7VYX - chains A and G of the 4 polymer chains in the assembly; structure by X-ray diffraction, 3.20 A resolution.

[Chain A]
Protein: Selenomethionine (SeMet)-labeled Cas12c1 D969A mutant
Organism: Parasutterella muris
Notes: engineered mutation(s): D969A
Amino-acid sequence (1310 residues; row label = number of the first residue in the row):
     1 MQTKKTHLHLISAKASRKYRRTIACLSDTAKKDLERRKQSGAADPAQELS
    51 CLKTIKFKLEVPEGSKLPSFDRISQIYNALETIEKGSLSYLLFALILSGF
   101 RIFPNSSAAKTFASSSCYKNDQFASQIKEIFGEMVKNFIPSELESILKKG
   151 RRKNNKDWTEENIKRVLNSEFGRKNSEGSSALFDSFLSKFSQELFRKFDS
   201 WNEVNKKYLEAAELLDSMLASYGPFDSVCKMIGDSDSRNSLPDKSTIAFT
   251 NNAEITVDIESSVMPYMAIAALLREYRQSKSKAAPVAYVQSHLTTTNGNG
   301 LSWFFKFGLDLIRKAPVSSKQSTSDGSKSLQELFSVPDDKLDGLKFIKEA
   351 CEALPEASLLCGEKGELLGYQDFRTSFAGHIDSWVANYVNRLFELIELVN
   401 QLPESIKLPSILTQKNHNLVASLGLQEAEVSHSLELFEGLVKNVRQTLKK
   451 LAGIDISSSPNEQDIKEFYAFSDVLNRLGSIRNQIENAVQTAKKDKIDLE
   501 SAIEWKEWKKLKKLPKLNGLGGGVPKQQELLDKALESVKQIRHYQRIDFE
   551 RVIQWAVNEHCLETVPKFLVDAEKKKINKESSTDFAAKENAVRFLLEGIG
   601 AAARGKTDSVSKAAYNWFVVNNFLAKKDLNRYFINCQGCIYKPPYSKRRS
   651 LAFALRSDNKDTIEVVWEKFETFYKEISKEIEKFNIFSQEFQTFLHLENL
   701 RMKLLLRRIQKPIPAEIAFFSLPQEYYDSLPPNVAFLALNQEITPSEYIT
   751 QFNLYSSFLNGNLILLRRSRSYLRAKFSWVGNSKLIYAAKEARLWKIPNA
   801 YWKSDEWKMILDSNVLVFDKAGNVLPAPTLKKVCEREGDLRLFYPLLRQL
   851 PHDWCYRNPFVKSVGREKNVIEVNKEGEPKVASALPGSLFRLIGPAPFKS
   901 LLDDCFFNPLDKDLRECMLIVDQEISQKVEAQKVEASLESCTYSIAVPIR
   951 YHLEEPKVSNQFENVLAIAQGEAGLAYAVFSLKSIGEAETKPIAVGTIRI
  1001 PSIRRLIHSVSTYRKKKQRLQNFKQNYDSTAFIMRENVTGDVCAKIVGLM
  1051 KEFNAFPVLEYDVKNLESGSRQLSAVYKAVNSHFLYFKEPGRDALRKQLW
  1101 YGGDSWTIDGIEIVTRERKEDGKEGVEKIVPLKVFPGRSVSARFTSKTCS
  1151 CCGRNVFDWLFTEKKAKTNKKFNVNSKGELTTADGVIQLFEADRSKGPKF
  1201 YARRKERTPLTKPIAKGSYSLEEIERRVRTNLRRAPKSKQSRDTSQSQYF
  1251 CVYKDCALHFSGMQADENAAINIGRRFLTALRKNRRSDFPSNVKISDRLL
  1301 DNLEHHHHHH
Not modelled in the structure: 1-6, 320-325, 402-430, 490-508, 738-739, 1064-1069, 1167-1171, 1285-1310
Modified positions: Mse1, Mse134, Mse218, Mse231, Mse264, Mse267, Mse702, Mse809, Mse918, Mse1034, Mse1050, Mse1263 (selenomethionine)
Ion coordination: Zn2+ near Cys1251 (its only coordinating residue here)
From the paper describing this entry:
  - binding site for sgRNA: Ser12, Lys14, Arg20, Lys53, Thr54, Lys56, Lys58, Lys516, Asn630, Arg631, Asn635, Arg774, Arg793, Lys796, Tyr801, Phe898, Arg1005, Arg1019, Lys1024, Asn1037, Gln1098, Arg1204, Ser1238 to Arg1242
  - binding site for Non-target DNA strand (chain G): Asn105, Lys149, Arg152, Lys153, Asn299, Arg374
  - binding site for Target DNA strand: Leu52, Thr54, Arg152, Lys153, Lys156, Asn297, Asn299, Lys875, Arg915
  - contacts within the chain: Arg151-Glu170 (hydrogen bond)
  - specificity-determining residues: Arg152, Asn299, Arg374
  - mutagenesis - K149A, R152A, N299A, R374A, S376G/F377G/A378G, H380G/I381G/D382G, E1060A, R1233A, D1266A: abolished catalytic activity
  - mutagenesis - K53A, K156A, N297G, K875A, R915A: decreased catalytic activity
  - catalytic residues: Glu1060, Arg1233, Asp1266

[Chain G]
Molecule: Non-target DNA strand
Sequence (23 nucleotides; numbered 1 to 23; the number before each row is that of its first residue):
     1 GTCTAGTGCAACAAAAAAAAAAA
Not modelled in the structure: 12-23

[Chain A / chain G interface]
Residue-residue contacts - 26 pairs, chain A then chain G:
  Gln47(A) - DA10(G)  phosphate contact
  Gln47(A) - DA11(G)  hydrogen bond to the phosphate
  Pro104(A) - DT7(G)  phosphate contact
  Asn105(A) - DT7(G)  phosphate contact
  Asn105(A) - DG8(G)  hydrogen bond to the phosphate
  Ser106(A) - DT7(G)  hydrogen bond to the phosphate
  Ser107(A) - DT7(G)  phosphate contact
  Gly150(A) - DG8(G)  sugar contact
  Arg151(A) - DC9(G)  phosphate contact
  Arg152(A) - DG6(G)  base contact
  Arg152(A) - DT7(G)  hydrogen bond to the base
  Arg152(A) - DG8(G)  hydrogen bond to the sugar
  Arg152(A) - DC9(G)  hydrogen bond to the phosphate
  Lys153(A) - DC9(G)  phosphate contact
  Asn155(A) - DC9(G)  hydrogen bond to the phosphate
  Lys244(A) - DG6(G)  sugar contact
  Asn297(A) - DG8(G)  base contact
  Asn299(A) - DT7(G)  base contact
  Asn299(A) - DG8(G)  hydrogen bond to the base
  Ser302(A) - DT7(G)  base contact
  Trp303(A) - DG6(G)  hydrogen bond to the phosphate
  Lys306(A) - DA5(G)  salt bridge to the phosphate
  Phe307(A) - DA5(G)  phosphate contact
  Phe307(A) - DG6(G)  phosphate contact
  Arg374(A) - DT7(G)  hydrogen bond to the base
  Lys880(A) - DC3(G)  salt bridge to the phosphate
Other interface residues (no listed pair), chain A (22 interface residues in all): Lys149, Thr246, Gln371

[Summary]
22 residues of chain A and 8 residues of chain G are in contact, with 10 hydrogen bonds and 2 salt bridges.
Polar contacts include Arg152(A)-DT7(G), Asn299(A)-DG8(G) and Arg374(A)-DT7(G). The paper reports catalytic
residues Glu1060(A), Arg1233(A) and Asp1266(A); K149A, R152A and N299A of chain A, among others, abolish
catalytic activity; 14 substitutions were tested in all.
Here chain A is Selenomethionine (SeMet)-labeled Cas12c1 D969A mutant (Parasutterella muris) and chain G is
Non-target DNA strand. Entry 7VYX (Crystal structure of the selenomethionine(SeMet)-derived Cas12c1 (D969A)
ternary complex) was determined by X-ray diffraction.
